Entry 7KU7 (electron microscopy, 3.40 A resolution); this record covers chains E and K of the 12 polymer chains in the assembly.

Chain E:
Protein: integrase
Source organism: Rous sarcoma virus (strain Schmidt-Ruppin A)
Notes: EC 2.7.7.-
Reference sequence: P03354 (POL_RSVP); residues 1-278 here correspond to UniProt positions 1281-1558 (UniProt number = residue number + 1280)
Sequence (278 residues; row label = number of the first residue in the row):
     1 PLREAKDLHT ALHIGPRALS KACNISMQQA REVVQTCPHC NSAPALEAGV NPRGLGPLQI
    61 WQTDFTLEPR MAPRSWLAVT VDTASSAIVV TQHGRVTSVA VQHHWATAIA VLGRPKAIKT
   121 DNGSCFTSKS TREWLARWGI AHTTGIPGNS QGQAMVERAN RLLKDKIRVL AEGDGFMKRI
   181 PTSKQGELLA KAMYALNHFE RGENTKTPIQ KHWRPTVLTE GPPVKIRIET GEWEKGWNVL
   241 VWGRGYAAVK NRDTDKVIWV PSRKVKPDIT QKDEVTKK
Unresolved in the structure: 270-278
Differences from the reference sequence: conflict Lys166 (Arg1446 in P03354)
Bound ions: Zn2+: His9, His13, Cys37, Cys40; Mg2+ site 1: Asp64, Asp121 (together with ZZX); Mg2+ site 2: Asp64, Glu157 (together with ZZX)
Small-molecule neighbours: ZZX ((6S)-2-(3-chloro-4-fluorobenzyl)-8-ethyl-10-hydroxy-N,6-dimethyl-1,9-dioxo-1,2,6,7,8,9-hexahydropyrazino[1',2':1,5]pyrrolo[2,3-d]pyridazine-4-carboxamide): Asp64, Phe65, Asp121, Ser150, Gln151, Ala154, Glu157
UniProt features mapped onto this chain:
  - DNA-binding region: Pro222 to Thr270 (Integrase-type)
  - region: Asp268 to Lys278 (Involved in homooctamerization)
  - binding site (Zn(2+)): His9, His13, Cys37, Cys40
  - binding site (Mg(2+)): Asp64, Asp121, Glu157
What the authors report for this chain:
  - mutagenesis - R263A: abolished binding to octameric CSC
  - mutagenesis - R263K: decreased binding to octameric CSC
  - mutagenesis - S262R: decreased binding to octameric CSC intasomes
  - mutagenesis - S262P: abolished expression

Chain K:
Molecule: 18-nt DNA strand
Sequence (18 nucleotides; numbered 1 to 18; the number before each row is that of its first residue):
     1 AATGTTGTCT TATGCAAT

Chain E / chain K interface:
Residue-residue contacts (33):
  Gly49(E) - DT3(K)  base contact
  Gly49(E) - DG4(K)  phosphate contact
  Val50(E) - DT3(K)  base contact
  Val50(E) - DG4(K)  phosphate contact
  Val50(E) - DT5(K)  phosphate contact
  Asn51(E) - DT3(K)  hydrogen bond to the base
  Asn51(E) - DT5(K)  phosphate contact
  Pro52(E) - DG4(K)  phosphate contact
  Pro52(E) - DT5(K)  phosphate contact
  Thr143(E) - DA2(K)  base contact
  Thr144(E) - DA2(K)  sugar contact
  Gly145(E) - DA2(K)  phosphate contact
  Gly145(E) - DT3(K)  phosphate contact
  Ile146(E) - DA2(K)  hydrogen bond to the phosphate
  Ile146(E) - DT3(K)  hydrogen bond to the phosphate
  Asn149(E) - DT3(K)  hydrogen bond to the phosphate
  Gln151(E) - DT3(K)  phosphate contact
  Gln151(E) - DG4(K)  hydrogen bond to the sugar
  Gly152(E) - DT3(K)  sugar contact
  Ala154(E) - DG4(K)  base contact
  Ala154(E) - DT5(K)  sugar contact
  Met155(E) - DT5(K)  phosphate contact
  Arg158(E) - DT5(K)  base contact
  Arg158(E) - DT6(K)  hydrogen bond to the base
  Arg158(E) - DG7(K)  hydrogen bond to the sugar
  Leu162(E) - DG7(K)  sugar contact
  Arg201(E) - DG7(K)  phosphate contact
  Gly202(E) - DT8(K)  phosphate contact
  Glu203(E) - DT8(K)  base contact
  Arg244(E) - DT6(K)  base contact
  Arg244(E) - DG7(K)  hydrogen bond to the base
  Arg244(E) - DT8(K)  base contact
  Tyr246(E) - DT5(K)  phosphate contact
Interface residues without a listed pair, chain E (23 interface residues in all): Arg53, Lys119, Arg161
Interface residues without a listed pair, chain K (8 interface residues in all): DC9

Overview:
Chain E and chain K form an interface of 23 and 8 residues respectively; the contacts include 8 hydrogen
bonds. Among the polar pairs are Asn51(E)-DT3(K), Arg158(E)-DT6(K) and Arg244(E)-DG7(K). The paper reports
that R263A of chain E abolishes binding to octameric CSC; R263K of chain E reduces binding to octameric CSC; 4
substitutions were tested in all.
Here chain E is integrase (Rous sarcoma virus (strain Schmidt-Ruppin A)) and chain K is an 18-nt DNA strand.
Entry 7KU7 (Cryo-EM structure of Rous sarcoma virus cleaved synaptic complex (CSC) with HIV-1 integrase strand
transfer inhibitor ...) was determined by electron microscopy, deposited together with 7JN3 and 7KUI.
